Entry 9GCT (electron microscopy, 3.70 A resolution); this record covers chains F and G of the 30 polymer chains in the assembly.

== Chain F (and G) ==
Name: Transcription termination factor Rho
From: Escherichia coli
Notes: EC 3.6.4.-; chain G of this document is another copy of the same molecule, construct and numbering; everything in this record applies to it too
UniProt: P0AG30 (RHO_ECOLI); numbering as in UniProt (aligned over 1-419)
Chain sequence (419 residues; row label = number of the first residue in the row):
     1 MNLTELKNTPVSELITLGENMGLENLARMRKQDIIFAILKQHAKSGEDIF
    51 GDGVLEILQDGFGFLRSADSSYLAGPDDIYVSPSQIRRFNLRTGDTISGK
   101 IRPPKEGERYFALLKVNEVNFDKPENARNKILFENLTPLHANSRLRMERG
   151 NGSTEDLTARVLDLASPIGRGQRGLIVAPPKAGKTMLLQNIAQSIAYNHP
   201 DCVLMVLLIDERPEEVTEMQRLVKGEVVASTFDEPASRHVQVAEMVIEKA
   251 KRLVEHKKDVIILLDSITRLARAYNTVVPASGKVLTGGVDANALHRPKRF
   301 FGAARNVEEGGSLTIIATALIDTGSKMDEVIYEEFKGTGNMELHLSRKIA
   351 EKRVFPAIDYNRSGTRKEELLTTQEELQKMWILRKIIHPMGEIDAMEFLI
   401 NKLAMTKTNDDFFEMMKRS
Curated features (UniProtKB/Swiss-Prot):
  - region: G61 to R66 (RNA-binding 1), D78 to Y80 (RNA-binding 1), E108 to Y110 (RNA-binding 1), V284 to G288 (RNA-binding 2)
  - binding site (ATP): G169 to G174, K181 to M186, R212
  - site: K326 (RNA-binding 2)
  - mutagenesis: F62 (F62L/A: Defective for RNA-binding), F64 (F64L/A: Defective for RNA-binding), K181 (K181Q: Partial loss of ATPase, helicase and termination activity), K184 (K184Q: Improves ATPase and helicase activity but reduced termination activity), C202 (C202G/S: Does not affect the kinetics of ATP hydrolysis and inhibition by bicyclomycin), D265 (D265N: Loss of ATPase activity, helicase and termination activity)
Metal / ion sites: Mg2+: T185 (together with ATP)
Residues lining bound ligands:
  - ATP (adenosine-5'-triphosphate), molecule 1: P180, K181, A182, G183, K184, T185, M186, R212, F355, P356
  - ATP, molecule 2: R366, K367, E369

== How chain F and chain G interact ==
Residue-residue contacts - 46 pairs, chain F then chain G:
  V11(F) with I131(G), hydrophobic
  E19(F) with N129(G)
  E24(F) with N129(G)
  L26(F) with R92(G)
  A27(F) with R92(G); R128(G); K130(G); I131(G); L132(G)
  R28(F) with R92(G); A127(G), hydrogen bond (side chain-backbone); K130(G); I131(G); L132(G); R252(G)
  M29(F) with R92(G), hydrogen bond; L132(G)
  K181(F) with E342(G), salt bridge; R366(G)
  R212(F) with R173(G); G337(G), hydrogen bond (side chain-backbone); T338(G); N340(G); R366(G)
  P213(F) with R173(G)
  E214(F) with L139(G); H140(G), salt bridge
  T217(F) with P138(G), hydrogen bond (side chain-backbone)
  R221(F) with T137(G); L139(G)
  F232(F) with K298(G); T338(G)
  D233(F) with H295(G); K298(G); G302(G)
  E234(F) with K298(G), hydrogen bond (backbone-side chain)
  P235(F) with K298(G)
  H239(F) with K298(G)
  N275(F) with K283(G)
  T276(F) with K283(G)
  V278(F) with K283(G), hydrogen bond (backbone-side chain)
  P279(F) with K283(G)
  A280(F) with K283(G)
  T323(F) with K336(G)
  R353(F) with W381(G); K385(G)
Interface residues without a listed pair, chain F (30 interface residues in all): I15, N25, R30, A236, V277
Interface residues without a listed pair, chain G (32 interface residues in all): N90, N135, E255, H256, R299, N306, E334

== In short ==
30 residues of chain F and 32 residues of chain G are in contact, with 6 hydrogen bonds and 2 salt bridges.
Polar contacts include K181(F)-E342(G), E214(F)-H140(G) and R28(F)-A127(G). Ligands of chain F: ATP.
Both chains are Transcription termination factor Rho (Escherichia coli). Entry 9GCT (Rho-ATP-Psu complex II
expanded) was determined by electron microscopy (same publication as 8PEU, 8PEW, 8PEX, 8PEY and 9GCS).
